3BHF - chain A; structure by X-ray diffraction, 2.10 A resolution.

Chain A:
Name: Monomeric sarcosine oxidase
Source organism: Bacillus sp
Notes: EC 1.5.3.1
UniProtKB: P40859 (MSOX_BACB0); residues 0-389 here correspond to UniProt positions 1-390 (UniProt number = residue number + 1)
Sequence (390 residues; numbered 0 to 389; the number before each row is that of its first residue; numbering starts at 0):
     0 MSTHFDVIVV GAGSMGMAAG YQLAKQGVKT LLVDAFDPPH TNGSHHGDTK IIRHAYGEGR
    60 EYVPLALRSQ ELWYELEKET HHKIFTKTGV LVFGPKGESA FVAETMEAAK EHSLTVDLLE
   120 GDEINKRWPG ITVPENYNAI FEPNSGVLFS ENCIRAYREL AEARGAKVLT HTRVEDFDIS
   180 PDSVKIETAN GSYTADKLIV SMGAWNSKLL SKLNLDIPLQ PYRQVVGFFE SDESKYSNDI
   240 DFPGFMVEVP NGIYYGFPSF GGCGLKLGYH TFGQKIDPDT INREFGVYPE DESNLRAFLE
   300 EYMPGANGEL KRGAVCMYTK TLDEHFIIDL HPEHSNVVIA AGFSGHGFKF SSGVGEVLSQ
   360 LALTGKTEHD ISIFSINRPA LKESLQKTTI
Unresolved in the structure: 0, 382-389
Glycans and other covalent adducts: flavin-adenine dinucleotide (FAD) linked to Cys315
Sequence notes: engineered mutation Lys49 (Arg50 in P40859)
Residues lining bound ligands: FAD (flavin-adenine dinucleotide): Val9, Gly10, Ala11, Gly12, Ser13, Met14, Val32, Asp33, Ala34, Phe35, Pro37, His39, Gly42, Ser43, His44, Lys49, Ile50, Thr171, Arg172, Val173, Ser200, Met201, Gly202, Trp204, Leu208, Gln223, Val225, Tyr254, Phe256, Met316, Tyr317, Phe342, Gly344, His345, Gly346, Phe347, Lys348
Swiss-Prot annotation at these positions:
  - modified residue: Cys315 (S-8alpha-FAD cysteine)

Overview:
Flavin-adenine dinucleotide is covalently linked to Cys315.
Chain A is Monomeric sarcosine oxidase (Bacillus sp); the structure, Crystal structure of R49K mutant of
Monomeric Sarcosine Oxidase crystallized in PEG as precipitant, was determined by X-ray diffraction together
with 3BHK from the same study.
